PDB entry 8RTA | electron microscopy, 6.22 A resolution (low resolution: residue-level contacts below are approximate; hydrogen-bond / salt-bridge calls are withheld) | chains F and G of the 6 polymer chains in the assembly

# Chain F (and G)
Name: TrwG protein
From: Escherichia coli
Notes: chain G of this document is another copy of the same molecule, construct and numbering; everything in this record applies to it too
UniProt: O50335 (O50335_ECOLX); residue numbers follow UniProt; this construct covers 1-231
Chain sequence (231 residues; each row starts with the number of its first residue):
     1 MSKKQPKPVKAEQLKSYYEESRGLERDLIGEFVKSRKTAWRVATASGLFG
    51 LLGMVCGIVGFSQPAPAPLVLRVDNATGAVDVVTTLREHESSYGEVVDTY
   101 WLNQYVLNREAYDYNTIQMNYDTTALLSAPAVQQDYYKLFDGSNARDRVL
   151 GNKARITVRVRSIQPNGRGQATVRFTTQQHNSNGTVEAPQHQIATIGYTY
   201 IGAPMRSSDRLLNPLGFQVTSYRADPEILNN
Unresolved in the structure: 1-62 (chain G: 1-62, 229-231)
Sequence notes: conflict Ala188 (Arg in O50335)
What the authors report for this chain:
  - self-association interface (contacts with another copy of this molecule): Gln63 to Gly94

# Interface between chain F and chain G
Contacting residue pairs (15; chain F residue first):
  Ala65(F) with Ala203(G)
  Pro66(F) with Pro68(G); Glu88(G); Pro214(G)
  Ala67(F) with Pro68(G)
  Pro68(F) with Glu88(G)
  Leu69(F) with Pro68(G); Leu69(G); Val70(G); Leu71(G)
  Val70(F) with Leu71(G)
  Leu71(F) with Leu71(G); Val73(G)
  Val73(F) with Asn75(G)
  Asn75(F) with Ala76(G)
Other interface residues (no listed pair), chain F (11 interface residues in all): Gln63, Arg72
Other interface residues (no listed pair), chain G (14 interface residues in all): Ala67, Arg72, Gly202, Pro204

# In short
11 residues of chain F face 14 of chain G across their interface. From the paper: a self-association interface
involving Gln63(F).
Both chains are TrwG protein (Escherichia coli). Entry 8RTA (Arches-protomer complex full-length structure
(TrwJ/VirB8) from the fully-assembled R388 type IV secretion system) was determined by electron microscopy
together with 8RT4, 8RT5, 8RT6, 8RT7, 8RT8, 8RT9, 8RTB and 8RTD from the same study.
